PDB entry 3GWO | X-ray diffraction, 1.65 A resolution | chains A and B

Chain A (and B):
Molecule: Envelope glycoprotein gp160
Source organism: Human immunodeficiency virus type 1 lw12.3 isolate
Notes: fragment: C-TERMINAL DOMAIN to 683); chain B of this document is another copy of the same molecule, construct and numbering; everything in this record applies to it too
UniProt: Q70626 (ENV_HV1LW); residues 1-54 here correspond to UniProt positions 630-683 (UniProt number = residue number + 629)
Sequence (54 residues; row label = number of the first residue in the row):
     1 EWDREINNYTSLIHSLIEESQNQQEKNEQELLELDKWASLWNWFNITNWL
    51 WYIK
Not modelled in the structure: 1 (chain B: 1-11, 53-54)
Ligand contacts:
  - jeffamine (JEF; O-(O-(2-aminopropyl)-o'-(2-methoxyethyl)polypropylene glycol 500)), molecule 1: L34, W37, W41
  - jeffamine (JEF), molecule 2: S39, L40, W43, F44
UniProt features mapped onto this chain:
  - region: E33 to K54 (MPER)
  - glycosylation (N-linked (GlcNAc...) asparagine): N8, N45
Reported in the primary citation:
  - self-association interface (contacts with another copy of this molecule); pairs are residue here / residue on that copy: S20-Q24 (hydrogen bond), Q21-Q24 (hydrogen bond), Q21-N27 (hydrogen bond), W2, I6, L12, I13, H14, I17, I17, L31, L31, L34
  - mutagenesis - N27L: increased stability

Chain A / chain B interface:
Residue-residue contacts (34):
  W2(A) - A38(B)  hydrophobic
  W2(A) - N42(B)
  D3(A) - N45(B)
  E5(A) - W41(B)
  I6(A) - W41(B)  hydrophobic
  I6(A) - N42(B)
  I6(A) - N45(B)
  Y9(A) - L34(B)  hydrophobic
  Y9(A) - W41(B)  hydrophobic
  T10(A) - A38(B)
  I13(A) - L34(B)  hydrophobic
  H14(A) - L31(B)
  H14(A) - L34(B)
  H14(A) - D35(B)  salt bridge
  I17(A) - N27(B)
  I17(A) - E30(B)
  I17(A) - L31(B)  hydrophobic
  S20(A) - N27(B)  hydrogen bond
  Q21(A) - Q24(B)  hydrogen bond (side chain-backbone)
  Q21(A) - N27(B)  hydrogen bond
  Q21(A) - E28(B)
  Q24(A) - S20(B)  hydrogen bond
  Q24(A) - Q23(B)
  Q24(A) - Q24(B)  hydrogen bond (backbone-side chain)
  E25(A) - Q24(B)
  E28(A) - I17(B)
  E28(A) - Q21(B)  hydrogen bond
  E28(A) - Q24(B)  hydrogen bond
  L31(A) - I13(B)
  L31(A) - L16(B)  hydrophobic
  L31(A) - I17(B)  hydrophobic
  L32(A) - I17(B)  hydrophobic
  L34(A) - I13(B)
  D35(A) - I13(B)
Interface residues without a listed pair, chain B (19 interface residues in all): W37, S39

Overview:
Chain A and chain B form an interface of 18 and 19 residues respectively, with 7 hydrogen bonds and 1 salt
bridge. Polar pairs include H14(A)-D35(B), S20(A)-N27(B) and Q21(A)-Q24(B). Ligands of chain A: jeffamine.
From the paper: N27L of chain A increases stability; a self-association interface involving W2(A), I6(A) and
L12(A) among others.
Chain A and chain B are both Envelope glycoprotein gp160 (Human immunodeficiency virus type 1 lw12.3 isolate);
the structure, Structure of the C-terminal Domain of a Putative HIV-1 gp41 Fusion Intermediate, was determined
by X-ray diffraction together with 3H00 and 3H01 from the same study.
